Entry 8WWK (electron microscopy, 2.61 A resolution); this record covers chains B and C of the 6 polymer chains in the assembly.

[Chain B]
Molecule: Guanine nucleotide-binding protein G(I)/G(S)/G(T) subunit beta-1
From: Homo sapiens
UniProt: P62873 (GBB1_HUMAN); residue numbers follow UniProt; this construct covers 2-340
Sequence (376 residues; numbered -9 to 366; the number before each row is that of its first residue; numbers below 1 keep their minus sign (Met-9 is residue -9)):
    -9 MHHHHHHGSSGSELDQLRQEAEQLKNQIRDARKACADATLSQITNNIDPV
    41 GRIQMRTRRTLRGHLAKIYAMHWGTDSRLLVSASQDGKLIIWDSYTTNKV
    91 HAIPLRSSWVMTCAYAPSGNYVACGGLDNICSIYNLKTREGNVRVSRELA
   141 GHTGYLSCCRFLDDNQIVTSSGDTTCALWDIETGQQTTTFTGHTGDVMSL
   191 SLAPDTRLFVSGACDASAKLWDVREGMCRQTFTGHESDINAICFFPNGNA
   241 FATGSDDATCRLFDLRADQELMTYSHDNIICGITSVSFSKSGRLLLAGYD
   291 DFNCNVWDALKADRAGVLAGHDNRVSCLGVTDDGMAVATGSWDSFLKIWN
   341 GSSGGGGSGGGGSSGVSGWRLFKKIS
Unresolved in the structure: -9 to 1, 344-366
Differences from the reference sequence: initiating methionine (-9); expression tag (-8 to 1, 341-366)
Curated features (UniProtKB/Swiss-Prot):
  - modified residue: Ser2 (N-acetylserine), His266 (Phosphohistidine)

[Chain C]
Molecule: Guanine nucleotide-binding protein G(I)/G(S)/G(O) subunit gamma-2
From: Homo sapiens
UniProt: P59768 (GBG2_HUMAN); residue numbers follow UniProt; this construct covers 1-71
Sequence (71 residues; numbered 1 to 71; the number before each row is that of its first residue):
     1 MASNNTASIAQARKLVEQLKMEANIDRIKVSKAAADLMAYCEAHAKEDPL
    51 LTPVPASENPFREKKFFCAIL
Unresolved in the structure: 1-5, 63-71
Curated features (UniProtKB/Swiss-Prot):
  - modified residue: Ala2 (N-acetylalanine), Cys68 (Cysteine methyl ester)
  - lipidation: Cys68 (S-geranylgeranyl cysteine)

[Chain B / chain C interface]
Contacting residue pairs (98; chain B residue first):
  Glu3(B) - Ile9(C)
  Glu3(B) - Arg13(C)  salt bridge
  Leu4(B) - Ser8(C)
  Leu4(B) - Ala12(C)  hydrophobic
  Leu7(B) - Ile9(C)  hydrophobic
  Leu7(B) - Ala12(C)  hydrophobic
  Leu7(B) - Arg13(C)
  Leu7(B) - Val16(C)
  Glu10(B) - Val16(C)
  Glu10(B) - Lys20(C)  salt bridge
  Ala11(B) - Leu19(C)
  Leu14(B) - Val16(C)
  Leu14(B) - Leu19(C)  hydrophobic
  Leu14(B) - Lys20(C)
  Lys15(B) - Leu19(C)
  Ile18(B) - Leu19(C)
  Ile18(B) - Glu22(C)
  Ile18(B) - Ala23(C)  hydrophobic
  Ile18(B) - Arg27(C)
  Ala21(B) - Arg27(C)
  Ala24(B) - Lys29(C)  hydrogen bond (backbone-side chain)
  Cys25(B) - Ile28(C)
  Cys25(B) - Lys29(C)
  Cys25(B) - Val30(C)  hydrogen bond (backbone-backbone)
  Ala26(B) - Val30(C)  hydrophobic
  Asp27(B) - Lys29(C)
  Asp27(B) - Val30(C)  hydrogen bond (side chain-backbone)
  Asp27(B) - Ser31(C)  hydrogen bond
  Ala28(B) - Val30(C)
  Ala28(B) - Ser31(C)
  Leu30(B) - Ala34(C)  hydrophobic
  Ile33(B) - Ala34(C)  hydrophobic
  Ile33(B) - Met38(C)  hydrophobic
  Thr34(B) - Met38(C)
  Ile37(B) - Met38(C)  hydrophobic
  Val40(B) - Leu51(C)  hydrophobic
  Met45(B) - Leu50(C)  hydrophobic
  Arg48(B) - Phe61(C)
  Arg49(B) - Pro60(C)
  Arg49(B) - Phe61(C)  hydrogen bond (side chain-backbone)
  Arg49(B) - Arg62(C)
  Ser84(B) - Phe61(C)
  Tyr85(B) - Pro60(C)
  Tyr85(B) - Phe61(C)  hydrophobic
  Cys218(B) - Gln18(C)  hydrogen bond (backbone-side chain)
  Cys218(B) - Glu22(C)
  Arg219(B) - Glu22(C)
  Gln220(B) - Glu22(C)
  Gln220(B) - Ile25(C)
  Thr221(B) - Glu22(C)  hydrogen bond
  Phe235(B) - Leu37(C)  hydrophobic
  Phe235(B) - Tyr40(C)  hydrophobic
  Phe235(B) - Cys41(C)  hydrophobic
  Pro236(B) - Tyr40(C)
  Asn237(B) - Leu37(C)
  Asn237(B) - Tyr40(C)
  Leu252(B) - Leu37(C)  hydrophobic
  Asp254(B) - Ala33(C)
  Arg256(B) - Asp26(C)
  Arg256(B) - Arg27(C)
  Arg256(B) - Ile28(C)  hydrogen bond (backbone-backbone)
  Arg256(B) - Asp36(C)  salt bridge
  Ala257(B) - Ile28(C)
  Asp258(B) - Ile25(C)
  Asp258(B) - Arg27(C)  salt bridge
  Gln259(B) - Val30(C)
  Leu261(B) - Val30(C)  hydrophobic
  Leu261(B) - Leu37(C)  hydrophobic
  Ser279(B) - Asp48(C)  hydrogen bond
  Lys280(B) - Glu47(C)
  Lys280(B) - Asp48(C)
  Ser281(B) - Tyr40(C)
  Ser281(B) - Cys41(C)  hydrogen bond (backbone-side chain)
  Ser281(B) - His44(C)
  Ser281(B) - Asp48(C)  hydrogen bond
  Gly282(B) - Cys41(C)
  Arg283(B) - Cys41(C)
  Arg283(B) - Leu51(C)
  Leu284(B) - Leu50(C)
  Leu284(B) - Leu51(C)  hydrophobic
  Leu300(B) - Met38(C)  hydrophobic
  Leu300(B) - Cys41(C)  hydrophobic
  Asp323(B) - Pro49(C)
  Gly324(B) - Pro49(C)
  Gly324(B) - Leu50(C)  hydrogen bond (backbone-backbone)
  Met325(B) - Pro49(C)  hydrophobic
  Met325(B) - Leu50(C)
  Met325(B) - Val54(C)  hydrophobic
  Met325(B) - Asn59(C)
  Met325(B) - Pro60(C)
  Ala326(B) - Phe61(C)  hydrophobic
  Ile338(B) - Phe61(C)  hydrophobic
  Asn340(B) - Asn59(C)  hydrogen bond
  Asn340(B) - Phe61(C)
  Gly341(B) - Pro53(C)
  Ser342(B) - Pro53(C)
  Ser343(B) - Pro53(C)  hydrogen bond (side chain-backbone)
  Ser343(B) - Val54(C)  hydrogen bond (side chain-backbone)
Interface residues without a listed pair, chain B (65 interface residues in all): Gln17, Arg22, Thr29, Ile43, Trp63, Ser67, Thr181, Ala240, Val320, Val327, Trp339
Interface residues without a listed pair, chain C (41 interface residues in all): Lys14, Ala35, Ala45, Pro55, Glu58

[Summary]
65 residues of chain B and 41 residues of chain C are in contact; the contacts include 15 hydrogen bonds and 4
salt bridges. Polar contacts include Glu3(B)-Arg13(C), Glu10(B)-Lys20(C) and Arg256(B)-Asp36(C).
Chain B is Guanine nucleotide-binding protein G(I)/G(S)/G(T) subunit beta-1 and chain C is Guanine
nucleotide-binding protein G(I)/G(S)/G(O) subunit gamma-2, both from Homo sapiens; the structure, MCH-MCHR1-Gi
complex, T1 state, was determined by electron microscopy, deposited together with 8WWL, 8WWM and 8WWN.
